Entry 3REL (X-ray diffraction, 2.70 A resolution); this record covers chains F and I of the 10 polymer chains in the assembly.

== Chain F ==
Molecule: Histone H4
Source organism: Xenopus laevis
UniProt: P62799 (H4_XENLA); residues 1-102 here correspond to UniProt positions 2-103 (UniProt number = residue number + 1)
Chain sequence (102 residues; each row starts with the number of its first residue):
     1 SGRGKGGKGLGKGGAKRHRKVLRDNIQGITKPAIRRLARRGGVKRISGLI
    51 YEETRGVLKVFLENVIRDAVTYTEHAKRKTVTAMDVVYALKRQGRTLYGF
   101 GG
Disordered / not traced: 1-24
UniProt features mapped onto this chain:
  - DNA-binding region: Lys16 to Lys20
  - modified residue: Ser1 (N-acetylserine), Arg3 (Asymmetric dimethylarginine), Lys5 (N6-(2-hydroxyisobutyryl)lysine), Lys8 (N6-(2-hydroxyisobutyryl)lysine), Lys12 (N6-(2-hydroxyisobutyryl)lysine), Lys16 (N6-(2-hydroxyisobutyryl)lysine), Lys20 (N6,N6,N6-trimethyllysine), Lys31 (N6-(2-hydroxyisobutyryl)lysine), Lys44 (N6-(2-hydroxyisobutyryl)lysine), Ser47 (Phosphoserine), Tyr51 (Phosphotyrosine), Lys59 (N6-(2-hydroxyisobutyryl)lysine), Lys77 (N6-(2-hydroxyisobutyryl)lysine), Lys79 (N6-(2-hydroxyisobutyryl)lysine), Tyr88 (Phosphotyrosine), Lys91 (N6-(2-hydroxyisobutyryl)lysine)
  - cross-link (Glycyl lysine isopeptide (Lys-Gly)): Lys31 (interchain with G-Cter in UFM1), Lys91 (interchain with G-Cter in ubiquitin)

== Chain I ==
Molecule: 146-nt DNA strand
Sequence (146 nucleotides; each row starts with the number of its first residue; numbers below 1 keep their minus sign (DA-72 is residue -72)):
   -72 ATCTCCAAATATCCCTTGCGGATCGTAGAAAAAGTGTGTCAAACTGCGCT
   -22 ATCAAAGGGAAACTTCAACTGAATTCAGTTGAAGTTTCCCTTTGATAGCG
    28 CAGTTTGACACACTTTTTCTACGATCCGCAAGGGATATTTGGAGAT
Bound ions: platinum (II) ion site 1 near DA-72 (its only coordinating residue here); platinum (II) ion site 2 near DA-46 (its only coordinating residue here); platinum (II) ion site 3 near DG-45 (its only coordinating residue here); platinum (II) ion site 4 near DG-35 (its only coordinating residue here); platinum (II) ion site 5 near DG-16 (its only coordinating residue here); platinum (II) ion site 6 near DG-14 (its only coordinating residue here); platinum (II) ion site 7 near DG5 (its only coordinating residue here); platinum (II) ion site 8 near DG25 (its only coordinating residue here); platinum (II) ion site 9 near DG27 (its only coordinating residue here); platinum (II) ion site 10 near DG59 (its only coordinating residue here); platinum (II) ion site 11 near DG69 (its only coordinating residue here); platinum (II) ion site 12 near DG71 (its only coordinating residue here)

== Chain F / chain I interface ==
Pairs across the interface - 12 pairs, chain F then chain I:
  Lys44(F) with DG8(I), phosphate contact
  Arg45(F) with DT6(I), base contact; DT7(I), hydrogen bond to the sugar; DG8(I), phosphate contact
  Ile46(F) with DT7(I), phosphate contact; DG8(I), hydrogen bond to the phosphate
  Ser47(F) with DT7(I), hydrogen bond to the phosphate
  Gly48(F) with DT7(I), hydrogen bond to the phosphate
  Arg78(F) with DC28(I), phosphate contact
  Lys79(F) with DG27(I), phosphate contact; DC28(I), hydrogen bond to the phosphate
  Thr80(F) with DC28(I), hydrogen bond to the phosphate
Interface residues without a listed pair, chain F (10 interface residues in all): Arg39, Lys77
Interface residues without a listed pair, chain I (6 interface residues in all): DA29

== In short ==
10 residues of chain F and 6 residues of chain I are in contact; the contacts include 6 hydrogen bonds. Polar
pairs include Arg45(F)-DT7(I), Ile46(F)-DG8(I) and Ser47(F)-DT7(I). Curated annotation (UniProt) lists a
DNA-binding region on chain F.
Here chain F is Histone H4 (Xenopus laevis) and chain I is a 146-nt DNA strand. Entry 3REL (2.7 Angstrom
Crystal Structure of the Nucleosome Core Particle Assembled with a 146 bp Alpha-Satellite DNA ...) was
determined by X-ray diffraction together with 3REH, 3REI, 3REJ and 3REK from the same study.
